PDB entry 2QE7 | X-ray diffraction, 3.06 A resolution | chains A and D of the 8 polymer chains in the assembly

== Chain A ==
Name: ATP synthase subunit alpha
Organism: Bacillus sp
Notes: EC 3.6.1.34
Reference sequence: Q71CG5 (Q71CG5_9BACI); numbering as in UniProt (aligned over 1-502)
Chain sequence (502 residues; each row starts with the number of its first residue):
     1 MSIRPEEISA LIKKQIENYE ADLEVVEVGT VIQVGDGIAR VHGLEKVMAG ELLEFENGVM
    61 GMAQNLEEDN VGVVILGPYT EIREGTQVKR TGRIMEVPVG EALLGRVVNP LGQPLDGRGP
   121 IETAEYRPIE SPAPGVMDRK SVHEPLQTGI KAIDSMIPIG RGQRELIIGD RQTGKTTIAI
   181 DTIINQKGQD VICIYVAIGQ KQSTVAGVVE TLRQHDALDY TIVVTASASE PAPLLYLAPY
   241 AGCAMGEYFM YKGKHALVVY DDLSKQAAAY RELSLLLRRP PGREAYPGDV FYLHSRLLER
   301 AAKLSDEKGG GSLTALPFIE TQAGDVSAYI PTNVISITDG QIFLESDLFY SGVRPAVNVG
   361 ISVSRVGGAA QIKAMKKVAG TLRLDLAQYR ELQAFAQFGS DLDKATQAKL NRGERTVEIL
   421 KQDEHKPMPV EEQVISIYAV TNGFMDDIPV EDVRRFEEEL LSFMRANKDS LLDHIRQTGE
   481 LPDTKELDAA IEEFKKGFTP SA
Unresolved in the structure: 1-26, 501-502

== Chain D ==
Name: ATP synthase subunit beta
Organism: Bacillus sp
Notes: EC 3.6.1.34
Reference sequence: Q71CG3 (Q71CG3_9BACI); numbering as in UniProt (aligned over 1-462)
Chain sequence (462 residues; numbered 1 to 462; the number before each row is that of its first residue):
     1 MNKGRIIQVM GPVVDIQFES GQLPDIYNAI TIERPQGGTL TVEAAVHLGD NVVRCVAMAS
    61 TDGLVRGLEA VDTGAPISVP VGKATLGRVF NVLGEPIDEQ GEVNAEERHP IHRPAPEFEE
   121 LSTADEILET GIKVIDLLAP YAKGGKIGLF GGAGVGKTVL IQELINNVAQ EHGGLSVFAG
   181 VGERTREGND LYHEMKDSGV ISKTSMVFGQ MNEPPGARLR VALTGLTMAE YFRDREGQDV
   241 LLFIDNIFRF TQAGSEVSAL LGRMPSAVGY QPTLATEMGQ LQERITSTKK GSITSIQAIY
   301 VPADDYTDPA PATTFAHLDA TTNLERKLAE MGIYPAVDPL ASTSRILSPA VVGEEHYRVA
   361 RGVQQVLQRY NDLQDIIAIL GMDELSDEDK LIVARARKIQ RFLSQPFHVA EQFTGMPGKY
   421 VPVKETVRGF KEILEGKHDN LPEEAFYMVG TIDEAVEKAK KL
Unresolved in the structure: 1

== Chain A / chain D interface ==
Pairs across the interface (76):
  Ile32(A) with Gly49(D)
  Gln33(A) with His47(D); Leu48(D), hydrogen bond (side chain-backbone)
  Val34(A) with Val46(D); His47(D), hydrogen bond (backbone-backbone)
  Gly35(A) with Val46(D)
  Asp36(A) with Arg263(D), salt bridge
  Tyr79(A) with Ile26(D), hydrophobic; Tyr27(D), hydrogen bond; Gln280(D), hydrogen bond
  Thr80(A) with Asp25(D); Ile26(D)
  Glu81(A) with Asp25(D)
  Arg83(A) with Leu23(D); Asp25(D), salt bridge; His47(D)
  Glu84(A) with Leu23(D); His47(D), hydrogen bond (backbone-side chain); Gly49(D); Asp50(D); Asn51(D), hydrogen bond (side chain-backbone)
  Val107(A) with Phe118(D), hydrophobic
  Leu115(A) with Phe118(D)
  Asp116(A) with Phe118(D); Glu119(D)
  Gly117(A) with Glu119(D)
  Arg171(A) with Phe315(D), hydrogen bond (side chain-backbone); Ala316(D), hydrogen bond (side chain-backbone); His317(D); Leu318(D), hydrogen bond (side chain-backbone); Asp319(D), salt bridge
  Gln172(A) with Leu318(D), hydrogen bond (side chain-backbone); Asp319(D); Arg345(D)
  Lys201(A) with Lys146(D); Glu283(D); His317(D), hydrogen bond (side chain-backbone); Asp319(D), salt bridge
  Gln202(A) with Pro116(D); Phe118(D); Leu121(D); Glu283(D), hydrogen bond (backbone-side chain)
  Ala206(A) with Phe118(D), hydrophobic; Leu121(D), hydrophobic; Thr123(D)
  Gly207(A) with Thr123(D)
  Val209(A) with Phe118(D), hydrophobic
  Glu210(A) with Thr123(D)
  Ser227(A) with Glu283(D), hydrogen bond
  Ala228(A) with Thr276(D); Gly279(D); Glu283(D); His317(D)
  Ser229(A) with Gly279(D); Gln280(D); Glu283(D)
  Arg271(A) with Met264(D)
  Glu272(A) with Met264(D); Pro272(D); Thr273(D); Thr276(D), hydrogen bond
  Leu275(A) with Met264(D), hydrophobic
  Leu276(A) with Arg263(D); Met264(D)
  Arg278(A) with Gly262(D), hydrogen bond (side chain-backbone)
  Ala285(A) with Ser266(D); Ala267(D), hydrophobic
  Gln322(A) with Thr307(D); Ala312(D)
  Tyr350(A) with Thr343(D); Arg361(D); Gln368(D)
  Ser351(A) with Arg361(D), hydrogen bond (backbone-side chain)
  Gly352(A) with Arg361(D)
  Gln397(A) with Arg369(D)
  Phe398(A) with Leu380(D), hydrophobic
Other interface residues (no listed pair), chain A (48 interface residues in all): Gln200, Ser203, Val205, Glu230, Ala232, Lys265, Ser274, Glu284, Ala323, Arg354, Glu424
Other interface residues (no listed pair), chain D (49 interface residues in all): Ala115, Glu117, Ser122, Ala275, Thr286, Ala320, Ser348, Tyr357, Asp389

== In short ==
The interface between chain A and chain D involves 48 residues on one side and 49 on the other; the contacts
include 16 hydrogen bonds and 4 salt bridges. Among the polar pairs are Asp36(A)-Arg263(D), Arg83(A)-Asp25(D)
and Arg171(A)-Asp319(D).
Here chain A is ATP synthase subunit alpha and chain D is ATP synthase subunit beta, both from Bacillus sp.
Entry 2QE7 (Crystal structure of the f1-atpase from the thermoalkaliphilic bacterium bacillus sp. ta2.a1) was
determined by X-ray diffraction.
